PDB entry 1BHW | X-ray diffraction, 4.10 A resolution (low resolution: residue-level contacts below are approximate; hydrogen-bond / salt-bridge calls are withheld) | chains A and C of the 4 polymer chains in the assembly

[Chain A (and C)]
Protein: Xylose isomerase
From: Actinoplanes missouriensis
Notes: EC 5.3.1.5; engineered mutation(s): H220N; chain C of this document is another copy of the same molecule, construct and numbering; everything in this record applies to it too
Reference sequence: P12851 (XYLA_ACTMI); residues 2-394 here correspond to UniProt positions 1-393 (UniProt number = residue number - 1)
Chain sequence (393 residues; each row starts with the number of its first residue):
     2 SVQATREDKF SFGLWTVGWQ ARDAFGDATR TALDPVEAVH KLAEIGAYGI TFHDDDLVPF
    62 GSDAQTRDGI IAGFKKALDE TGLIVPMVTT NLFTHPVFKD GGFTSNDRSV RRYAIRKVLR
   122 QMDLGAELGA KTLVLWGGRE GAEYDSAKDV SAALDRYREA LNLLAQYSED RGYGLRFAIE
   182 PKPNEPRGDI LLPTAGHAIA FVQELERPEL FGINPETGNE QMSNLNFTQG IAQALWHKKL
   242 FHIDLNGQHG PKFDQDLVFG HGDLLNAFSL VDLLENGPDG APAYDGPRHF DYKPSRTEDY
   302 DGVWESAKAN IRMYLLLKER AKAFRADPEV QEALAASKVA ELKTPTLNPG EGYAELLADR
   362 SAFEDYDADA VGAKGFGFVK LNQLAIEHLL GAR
Not modelled in the structure: 2
Sequence notes: conflict N220 (His219 in P12851)

[Chain A / chain C interface]
Contacting residue pairs - 238 pairs, chain A then chain C:
  H96(A) with A369(C); D370(C)
  P97(A) with G373(C)
  V98(A) with Y367(C); A369(C); V372(C); G373(C)
  K100(A) with G373(C); A374(C); K375(C)
  D101(A) with F377(C); F379(C)
  T105(A) with L343(C)
  S106(A) with L343(C); F377(C)
  N107(A) with S338(C); K339(C); V340(C); E342(C); F377(C); F379(C)
  D108(A) with K339(C); E342(C)
  R109(A) with E342(C); T345(C); P346(C); T347(C); L348(C); N349(C)
  S110(A) with Y367(C)
  V111(A) with Y367(C); V372(C)
  R112(A) with E342(C); L343(C); T345(C); T347(C)
  R113(A) with T347(C); L348(C); N349(C); E352(C); D360(C)
  Y114(A) with A363(C); F364(C); Y367(C)
  I116(A) with T347(C); L357(C)
  R117(A) with L357(C); L358(C); D360(C); A363(C); F364(C); E365(C)
  K118(A) with F364(C)
  R121(A) with F364(C)
  A143(A) with Q230(C)
  Y145(A) with F379(C); V380(C); N383(C)
  D146(A) with N227(C); N267(C); S270(C)
  S147(A) with F325(C); L335(C); V340(C); L382(C)
  A148(A) with V340(C); F379(C); L382(C)
  K149(A) with L343(C)
  D150(A) with L343(C); K344(C)
  V151(A) with Q230(C); A233(C); Q234(C)
  S152(A) with W237(C)
  A153(A) with L343(C); K344(C)
  A154(A) with L343(C)
  L155(A) with Q234(C); W237(C)
  D156(A) with W237(C)
  R157(A) with L343(C); K344(C); T345(C); P346(C); T347(C)
  R159(A) with W237(C)
  E160(A) with P346(C); T347(C); L348(C)
  L164(A) with L348(C); Y354(C)
  Q167(A) with Y354(C)
  Y168(A) with Y354(C); L358(C)
  D171(A) with Y354(C)
  D190(A) with N227(C); Q230(C)
  L193(A) with Q234(C)
  P194(A) with L226(C)
  T195(A) with T195(C); H198(C); L226(C)
  G197(A) with G197(C); H198(C); A201(C)
  H198(A) with T195(C); G197(C); Q234(C)
  I200(A) with A201(C); Q204(C)
  A201(A) with G197(C); I200(C); A201(C); Q204(C); H238(C)
  F202(A) with Q234(C); W237(C); H238(C)
  Q204(A) with A201(C); Q204(C); E205(C)
  E205(A) with Q204(C); W237(C); H238(C)
  S224(A) with S224(C); L226(C)
  L226(A) with P194(C); S224(C)
  N227(A) with D146(C); D190(C)
  Q230(A) with A143(C); V151(C); D190(C)
  A233(A) with V151(C)
  Q234(A) with L155(C); L193(C); H198(C)
  W237(A) with S152(C); L155(C); D156(C); R159(C); F202(C); E205(C)
  H238(A) with A201(C); F202(C); E205(C)
  N267(A) with D146(C)
  S270(A) with D146(C)
  F325(A) with S147(C)
  L335(A) with S147(C)
  S338(A) with N107(C)
  K339(A) with N107(C); D108(C)
  V340(A) with N107(C); S147(C); A148(C)
  E342(A) with N107(C); D108(C); R109(C); R112(C)
  L343(A) with T105(C); S106(C); N107(C); R112(C); K149(C); D150(C); A153(C); A154(C); R157(C)
  K344(A) with D150(C); A153(C); R157(C)
  T345(A) with R109(C); R112(C); R157(C)
  P346(A) with R109(C); R157(C); E160(C)
  T347(A) with R109(C); R112(C); R113(C); I116(C); R157(C); E160(C)
  L348(A) with R109(C); R113(C); E160(C); L164(C)
  N349(A) with R109(C); R113(C)
  E352(A) with R113(C)
  G353(A) with L164(C)
  Y354(A) with L164(C); Q167(C); Y168(C); D171(C)
  L357(A) with R113(C); I116(C); R117(C)
  L358(A) with R117(C); L120(C); Y168(C)
  D360(A) with R113(C); R117(C)
  A363(A) with R113(C); Y114(C); R117(C)
  F364(A) with Y114(C); R117(C); K118(C); R121(C)
  E365(A) with R117(C)
  Y367(A) with V98(C); S110(C); V111(C); Y114(C)
  A369(A) with H96(C); V98(C)
  D370(A) with H96(C)
  V372(A) with V98(C); V111(C)
  G373(A) with P97(C); V98(C); K100(C)
  A374(A) with K100(C)
  K375(A) with K100(C)
  F377(A) with K100(C); D101(C); S106(C); N107(C)
  F379(A) with D101(C); N107(C); Y145(C); A148(C)
  V380(A) with Y145(C)
  L382(A) with S147(C)
  N383(A) with Y145(C)
Other interface residues (no listed pair), chain A (105 interface residues in all): F61, L120, P184, R188, L192, A196, E221, T229, L266, R361, G376
Other interface residues (no listed pair), chain C (105 interface residues in all): F61, P184, R188, L192, A196, E221, T229, L266, G353, R361, G376

[Summary]
The chain A/chain C interface involves 105 residues from each chain.
Both chains are Xylose isomerase (Actinoplanes missouriensis). Entry 1BHW (Low temperature middle resolution
structure of xylose isomerase from masc data) was determined by X-ray diffraction together with 1BHY and 1BHZ
from the same study.
